PDB entry 8HQJ | X-ray diffraction, 1.74 A resolution | chains A and B

# Chain A (and B)
Protein: 3C-like proteinase nsp5
Source organism: Severe acute respiratory syndrome coronavirus 2
Notes: EC 3.4.22.69; chain B of this document is another copy of the same molecule, construct and numbering; everything in this record applies to it too
UniProtKB: P0DTC1 (R1A_SARS2); residues 3-301 here correspond to UniProt positions 3266-3564 (UniProt number = residue number + 3263)
Amino-acid sequence (299 residues; row label = number of the first residue in the row):
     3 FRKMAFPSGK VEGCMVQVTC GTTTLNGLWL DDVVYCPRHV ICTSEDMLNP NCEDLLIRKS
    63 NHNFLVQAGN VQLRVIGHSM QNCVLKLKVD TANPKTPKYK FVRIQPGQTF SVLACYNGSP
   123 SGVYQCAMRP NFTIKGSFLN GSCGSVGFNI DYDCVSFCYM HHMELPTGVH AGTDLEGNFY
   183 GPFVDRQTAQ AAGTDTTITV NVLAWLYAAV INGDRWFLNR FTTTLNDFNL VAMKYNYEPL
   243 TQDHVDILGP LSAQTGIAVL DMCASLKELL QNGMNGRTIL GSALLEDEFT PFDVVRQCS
Unresolved in the structure: 301 (chain B: 46-53)
Differences from the reference sequence: engineered mutation Cys54 (Tyr3317 in P0DTC1)
Residues lining bound ligands: YH-53 (HUR; N-[(2S)-1-[[(2S)-1-(1,3-benzothiazol-2-yl)-1-oxidanylidene-3-[(3S)-2-oxidanylidenepyrrolidin-3-yl]propan-2-yl]amino]-4-methyl-1-oxidanylidene-pentan-2-yl]-4-methoxy-1H-indole-2-carboxamide): Thr25, Leu27, His41, Met49, Phe140, Leu141, Asn142, Gly143, Ser144, Cys145, His163, His164, Met165, Glu166, Leu167, Pro168, His172, Asp187, Arg188, Gln189, Thr190, Ala191
Reported in the primary citation:
  - binding site for YH-53: His41, Phe140, Leu141, Asn142, Cys145, His163, His164, Met165, Glu166, Gln189, Thr190
  - catalytic residues: His41, Cys145 (citing earlier work)

# How chain A and chain B interact
Pairs across the interface (51):
  Arg4(A) - Tyr126(B)
  Arg4(A) - Gln127(B)  hydrogen bond (side chain-backbone)
  Arg4(A) - Cys128(B)
  Arg4(A) - Lys137(B)  hydrogen bond (side chain-backbone)
  Arg4(A) - Ser139(B)
  Lys5(A) - Arg4(B)
  Lys5(A) - Tyr126(B)
  Met6(A) - Gly124(B)
  Met6(A) - Val125(B)
  Met6(A) - Tyr126(B)  hydrophobic
  Met6(A) - Ser139(B)
  Ala7(A) - Gly124(B)
  Ala7(A) - Val125(B)  hydrogen bond (backbone-backbone)
  Phe8(A) - Val125(B)
  Pro9(A) - Ser10(B)
  Pro9(A) - Glu14(B)
  Pro9(A) - Pro122(B)
  Pro9(A) - Ser123(B)
  Pro9(A) - Gly124(B)
  Ser10(A) - Pro9(B)
  Ser10(A) - Ser10(B)  hydrogen bond (side chain-backbone)
  Ser10(A) - Glu14(B)  hydrogen bond (backbone-side chain)
  Gly11(A) - Gly11(B)
  Gly11(A) - Glu14(B)  hydrogen bond (backbone-side chain)
  Glu14(A) - Pro9(B)
  Glu14(A) - Ser10(B)  hydrogen bond (side chain-backbone)
  Glu14(A) - Gly11(B)  hydrogen bond (side chain-backbone)
  Pro122(A) - Pro9(B)  hydrophobic
  Ser123(A) - Pro9(B)
  Gly124(A) - Met6(B)
  Gly124(A) - Ala7(B)
  Gly124(A) - Pro9(B)
  Val125(A) - Met6(B)
  Val125(A) - Ala7(B)  hydrogen bond (backbone-backbone)
  Val125(A) - Phe8(B)
  Val125(A) - Val125(B)  hydrophobic
  Tyr126(A) - Arg4(B)
  Tyr126(A) - Lys5(B)
  Tyr126(A) - Met6(B)  hydrophobic
  Gln127(A) - Arg4(B)  hydrogen bond (backbone-side chain)
  Cys128(A) - Arg4(B)
  Lys137(A) - Arg4(B)  hydrogen bond (backbone-side chain)
  Ser139(A) - Arg4(B)
  Ser139(A) - Met6(B)
  Ser139(A) - Gln299(B)  hydrogen bond
  Leu141(A) - Gln299(B)
  Leu141(A) - Ser301(B)
  Leu286(A) - Ala285(B)  hydrophobic
  Arg298(A) - Ser123(B)  hydrogen bond (side chain-backbone)
  Arg298(A) - Gly124(B)
  Gln299(A) - Ser139(B)
Other interface residues (no listed pair), chain A (26 interface residues in all): Lys12, Leu115, Gly138, Cys300
Other interface residues (no listed pair), chain B (26 interface residues in all): Phe3, Leu115, Gly138, Leu141, Cys300

# Overview
The chain A/chain B interface involves 26 residues from each chain; the contacts include 13 hydrogen bonds.
Polar contacts include Arg4(A)-Gln127(B), Arg4(A)-Lys137(B) and Ser10(A)-Ser10(B). Ligands of chain A: YH-53.
The paper reports catalytic residues His41(A) and Cys145(A); a binding site for YH-53 at His41(A), Phe140(A)
and Leu141(A) among others.
Chain A and chain B are both 3C-like proteinase nsp5 (Severe acute respiratory syndrome coronavirus 2); the
structure, Crystal structure of SARS-Cov-2 main protease Y54C mutant in complex with inhibitor YH-53, was
determined by X-ray diffraction, deposited together with 8HQF, 8HQG, 8HQH and 8HQI.
